3HP9 - chain A; structure by X-ray diffraction, 1.60 A resolution.

[Chain A]
Molecule: Exodeoxyribonuclease I
From: Escherichia coli
Notes: EC 3.1.11.1
UniProtKB: P04995 (EX1_ECOLI); residues 1-475 here = UniProt positions 1-475
Amino-acid sequence (482 residues; row label = number of the first residue in the row):
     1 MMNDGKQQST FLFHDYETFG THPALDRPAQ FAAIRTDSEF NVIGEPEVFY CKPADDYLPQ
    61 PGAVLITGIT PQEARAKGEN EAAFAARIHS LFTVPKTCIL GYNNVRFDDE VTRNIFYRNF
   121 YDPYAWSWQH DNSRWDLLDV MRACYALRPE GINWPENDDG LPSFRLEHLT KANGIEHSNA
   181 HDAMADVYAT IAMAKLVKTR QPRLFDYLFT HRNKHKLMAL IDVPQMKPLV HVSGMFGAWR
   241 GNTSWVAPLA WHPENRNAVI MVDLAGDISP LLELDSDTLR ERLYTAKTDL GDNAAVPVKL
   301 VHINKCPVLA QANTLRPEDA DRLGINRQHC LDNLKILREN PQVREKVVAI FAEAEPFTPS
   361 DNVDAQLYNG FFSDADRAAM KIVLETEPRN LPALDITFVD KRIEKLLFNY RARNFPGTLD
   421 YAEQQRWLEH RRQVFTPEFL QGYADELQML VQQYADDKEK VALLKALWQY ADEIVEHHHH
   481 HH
Disordered / not traced: 1-6, 179-181, 285-292, 354-359, 476-482
Sequence notes: conflict Asp472 (Glu in P04995); expression tag (476-482)
Metal / ion sites: Mg2+ near Asp15 (its only coordinating residue here)
Small-molecule neighbours: CFAM (CF1; 2-{[2-chloro-5-(trifluoromethyl)phenyl]amino}-5-methoxybenzoic acid): Pro228, Trp245, Leu264, Ala312, Asn313, Arg327, Cys330, Leu331, Leu334, Arg338
UniProt features mapped onto this chain:
  - binding site (Mg(2+)): Asp15, Glu17, Asp186
  - binding site (substrate): Glu17, Arg165
  - site: Thr18 (Interaction with single-stranded DNA), Ile66 (Interaction with single-stranded DNA), Arg113 (Interaction with single-stranded DNA), Tyr124 (Interaction with single-stranded DNA), Trp128 (Interaction with single-stranded DNA), Arg142 (Interaction with single-stranded DNA), Arg148 (Important for interaction with ssb), Phe164 (Interaction with single-stranded DNA), His181 (Important for activity), Tyr207 (Important for interaction with ssb), Lys214 (Interaction with single-stranded DNA), Asn257 (Interaction with single-stranded DNA), Tyr284 (Interaction with single-stranded DNA), Asn304 (Interaction with single-stranded DNA), Gln311 (Important for interaction with ssb), Arg338 (Important for interaction with ssb), Tyr368 (Interaction with single-stranded DNA), Phe371 (Interaction with single-stranded DNA)
What the authors report for this chain:
  - binding site for CFAM: Pro228, Trp245, Leu264, Arg327, Cys330, Leu331, Leu334
  - mutagenesis - R327A: unchanged binding to CFAM
  - mutagenesis - R327A: unchanged binding to BOTP
  - mutagenesis - R327A: unchanged binding to MPTA

[Overview]
Bound to chain A: CFAM. From UniProt: 3 Mg2+-binding residues and substrate-binding residues Glu17 and Arg165.
The paper reports a binding site for CFAM at Pro228, Trp245 and Leu264 among others; R327A leaves binding to
CFAM unchanged.
Chain A is Exodeoxyribonuclease I (Escherichia coli); the structure, Crystal structure of SSB/Exonuclease I in
complex with inhibitor CFAM, was determined by X-ray diffraction together with 3HL8 from the same study.
